PDB entry 9B7W | electron microscopy, 3.36 A resolution | chains C and H of the 8 polymer chains in the assembly

== Chain C ==
Molecule: Capsid protein VP1
Source organism: Adeno-associated virus
UniProtKB: Q6JC40 (Q6JC40_9VIRU); residue numbers follow UniProt; this construct covers 1-736
Chain sequence (736 residues; row label = number of the first residue in the row):
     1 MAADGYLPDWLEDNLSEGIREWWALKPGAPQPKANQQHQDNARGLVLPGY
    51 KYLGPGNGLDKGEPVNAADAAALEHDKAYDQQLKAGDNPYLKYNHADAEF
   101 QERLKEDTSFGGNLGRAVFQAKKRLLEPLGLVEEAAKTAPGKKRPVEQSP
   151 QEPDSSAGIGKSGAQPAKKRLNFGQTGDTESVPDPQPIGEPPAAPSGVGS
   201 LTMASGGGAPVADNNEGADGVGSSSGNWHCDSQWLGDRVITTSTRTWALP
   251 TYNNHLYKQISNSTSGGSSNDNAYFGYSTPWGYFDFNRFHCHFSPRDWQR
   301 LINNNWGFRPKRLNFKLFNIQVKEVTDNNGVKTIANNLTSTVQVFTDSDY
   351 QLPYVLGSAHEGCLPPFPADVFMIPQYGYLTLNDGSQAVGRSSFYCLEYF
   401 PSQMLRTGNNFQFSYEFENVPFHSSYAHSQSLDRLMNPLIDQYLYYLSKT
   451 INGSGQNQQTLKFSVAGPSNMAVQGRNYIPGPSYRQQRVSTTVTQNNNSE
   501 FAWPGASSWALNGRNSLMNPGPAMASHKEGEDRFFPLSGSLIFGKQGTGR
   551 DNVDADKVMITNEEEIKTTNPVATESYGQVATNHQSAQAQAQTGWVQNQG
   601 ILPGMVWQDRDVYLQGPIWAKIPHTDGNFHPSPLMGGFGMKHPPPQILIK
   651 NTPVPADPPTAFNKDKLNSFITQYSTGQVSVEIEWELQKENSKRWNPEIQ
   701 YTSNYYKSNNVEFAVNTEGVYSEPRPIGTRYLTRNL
Not modelled in the structure: 1-223, 654-671

== Chain H ==
Molecule: Fab3-6 heavy chain
Source organism: Homo sapiens
Chain sequence (127 residues; numbered 20 to 146; the number before each row is that of its first residue):
    20 EVQLVESGGGLVQPGGSLRLSCSASGFHFSSYEMNWVRQAPGKGLEWVSY
    70 ISSSGTYIDYADSVKGRFTISRDNPANSLYLQMYSLRAEDTAVYYCARRL
   120 WFGELPYSYYYGMDVWGQGTTVTVSSA
Disulfides: Cys41-Cys115

== How chain C and chain H interact ==
Pairs across the interface - 25 pairs, chain C then chain H:
  Ser526(C) with Tyr126(H)
  His527(C) with Pro125(H); Tyr126(H)
  Gly530(C) with Ser73(H); Thr75(H), hydrogen bond (backbone-side chain)
  Glu531(C) with Thr75(H); Tyr76(H)
  Asp532(C) with Tyr76(H), hydrogen bond (backbone-side chain); Tyr126(H); Tyr128(H), hydrogen bond
  Arg533(C) with Glu52(H), salt bridge; Tyr69(H), hydrogen bond; Tyr76(H), hydrogen bond (backbone-side chain)
  Phe534(C) with Tyr76(H), hydrophobic; Tyr126(H), hydrogen bond (backbone-side chain)
  Phe535(C) with Tyr126(H)
  Ile560(C) with Tyr126(H)
  Thr561(C) with Tyr126(H)
  Asn562(C) with Pro125(H), hydrogen bond (side chain-backbone); Tyr126(H)
  Glu564(C) with Pro125(H)
  Glu565(C) with Leu124(H)
  Asn704(C) with Glu123(H), hydrogen bond; Tyr129(H), hydrogen bond
  Tyr706(C) with Phe121(H), hydrophobic
Interface residues without a listed pair, chain C (21 interface residues in all): Gln495, Glu529, Pro536, Ile699, Tyr705, Arg725
Interface residues without a listed pair, chain H (13 interface residues in all): Arg118
From the paper, about this interface:
  - epitope / paratope residues, chain C: Asp532(C)

== In short ==
21 residues of chain C and 13 residues of chain H are in contact; the contacts include 9 hydrogen bonds and 1
salt bridge. Polar contacts include Arg533(C)-Glu52(H), Gly530(C)-Thr75(H) and Asp532(C)-Tyr76(H). The paper
reports the epitope/paratope residue Asp532(C).
Here chain C is Capsid protein VP1 (Adeno-associated virus) and chain H is Fab3-6 heavy chain (Homo sapiens).
Entry 9B7W (Fab3-6 in complex with the capsid of Adeno-associated virus type 9) was determined by electron
microscopy (same publication as 9B6N, 9B6O, 9B6Q, 9B6R, 9B6S, 9B6T and 9 further entries).
